4FMB - chains A and B; structure by X-ray diffraction, 3.20 A resolution.

== Chain A ==
Molecule: Cysteine protease-like virA
Source organism: Shigella flexneri
Notes: EC 3.4.22.-
Reference sequence: Q7BU69 (VIRA_SHIFL); residues 45-400 here = UniProt positions 45-400
Chain sequence (361 residues; row label = number of the first residue in the row):
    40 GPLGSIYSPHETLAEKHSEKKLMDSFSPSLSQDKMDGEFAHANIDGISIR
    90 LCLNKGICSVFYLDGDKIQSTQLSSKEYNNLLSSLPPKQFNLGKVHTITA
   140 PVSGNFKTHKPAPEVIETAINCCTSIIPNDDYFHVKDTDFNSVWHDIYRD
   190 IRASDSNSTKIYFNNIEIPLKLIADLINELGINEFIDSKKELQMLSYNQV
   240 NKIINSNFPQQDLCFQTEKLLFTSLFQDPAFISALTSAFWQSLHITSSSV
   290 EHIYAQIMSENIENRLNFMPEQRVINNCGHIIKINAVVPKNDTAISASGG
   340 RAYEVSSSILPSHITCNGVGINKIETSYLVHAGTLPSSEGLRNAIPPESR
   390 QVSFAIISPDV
Not modelled in the structure: 328-337
Differences from the reference sequence: expression tag (40-44)
Residues lining bound ligands: GDP (guanosine-5'-diphosphate): His184, Arg188, Arg191, Glu223
UniProt features mapped onto this chain:
  - natural variant: His56 (H56Y: In plasmid pINV_F6_M1382), His173 (H173P: In plasmid pINV_F6_M1382), Val239 (V239L: In plasmid pINV_F6_M1382)
Reported in the primary citation:
  - catalytic residues: Arg188, Gln280
  - binding site for GDP: Arg188
  - binding site for aluminium fluoride: Arg188, Gln280
  - mutagenesis - D185A, R188K, R188K/Q280A, Q280A: abolished growth
  - mutagenesis - R188K/Q280A: abolished localization to Rab1
  - mutagenesis - R188K, Q280A: abolished catalytic activity with Ras-related protein Rab-1A (chain B)

== Chain B ==
Molecule: Ras-related protein Rab-1A
Source organism: Homo sapiens
Reference sequence: P62820 (RAB1A_HUMAN); residue numbers follow UniProt; this construct covers 6-176
Chain sequence (171 residues; each row starts with the number of its first residue):
     6 PEYDALFKLLLIGDSGVGKSCLLLRFADDTYTESYISTIGVDFKIRTIEL
    56 DGKTIKLQIWDTAGQERFRTITSSYYRGAHGIIVVYDVTDQESFNNVKQW
   106 LQEIDRYASENVNKLLVGNKCDLTTKKVVDYTTAKEFADSLGIPFLETSA
   156 KNATNVEQSFMTMAAEIKKRM
Bound ions: Mg2+: Ser25, Thr43 (together with GDP)
Residues lining bound ligands:
  - aluminium fluoride (AF3): Asp19, Ser20, Gly21, Lys24, Ser42, Thr43, Thr67, Ala68, Gly69
  - GDP (guanosine-5'-diphosphate): Asp19, Ser20, Gly21, Val22, Gly23, Lys24, Ser25, Cys26, Tyr36, Thr37, Glu38, Asp66, Asn124, Lys125, Asp127, Leu128, Ser154, Ala155, Lys156
UniProt features mapped onto this chain:
  - motif: Asp34 to Phe48 (Switch 1), Asp66 to Gly83 (Switch 2)
  - binding site (GTP): Ser20, Gly21, Gly23, Lys24, Ser25, Cys26, Glu38, Thr43, Gly69, Asn124, Lys125, Asp127, Ala155, Lys156
  - binding site (Mg(2+)): Ser25, Thr43, Asp66
  - modified residue: Ser79 (Microbial infection: O-(2-cholinephosphoryl)serine)
  - glycosylation ((Microbial infection) N-beta-linked (GlcNAc) arginine): Arg72, Arg74, Arg82, Arg111
  - cross-link (Glycyl lysine isopeptide (Lys-Gly)): Lys49 (interchain with G-Cter in ubiquitin), Lys61 (interchain with G-Cter in ubiquitin)
  - mutagenesis: Lys49 (K49R: Promotes TLRs trafficking and TLRs-mediated signaling; when associated with A-61), Lys61 (K61R: Promotes TLRs trafficking and TLRs-mediated signaling; when associated with A-49), Arg72 to Arg74 (Abolished arginine GlcNAcylation; when associated with A-82 and A-111), Arg74 (R74A: Abolished arginine GlcNAcylation; when associated with A-82 and A-111), Arg82 (R82A: Abolished arginine GlcNAcylation; when associated with A-74 and A-111. Abolished arginine GlcNAcylation; when associated with 72-A--A-74 and A-111), Arg111 (R111A: Abolished arginine GlcNAcylation; when associated with A-74 and A-82. Abolished arginine GlcNAcylation; when associated with 72-A--A-74 and A-82), Asn124 (N124I: Dominant negative mutant. Strongly reduces the levels of CASR present at the cell-surface)
Reported in the primary citation:
  - mutagenesis - Q70L: increased binding to Cysteine protease-like virA (chain A)
  - mutagenesis - S25N: decreased binding to Cysteine protease-like virA (chain A)

== How chain A and chain B interact ==
Residue-residue contacts (59; chain A residue first):
  Phe172(A) with Arg72(B)
  His173(A) with Arg72(B), hydrogen bond (backbone-side chain)
  Lys175(A) with Arg72(B)
  Thr177(A) with Gln70(B), hydrogen bond (backbone-side chain); Glu71(B)
  Asp178(A) with Arg72(B), salt bridge
  Asn180(A) with Gln70(B), hydrogen bond; Glu71(B)
  Ser181(A) with Ser20(B)
  His184(A) with Gly21(B)
  Arg188(A) with Ile41(B); Ser42(B)
  Asp189(A) with Ile41(B)
  Arg191(A) with Glu38(B)
  Ala192(A) with Glu38(B); Ser39(B)
  Ser195(A) with Ser39(B)
  Asn196(A) with Ile41(B)
  Phe224(A) with Leu128(B), hydrophobic
  Lys228(A) with Glu97(B), salt bridge
  Trp279(A) with Gln70(B); Arg72(B)
  Gln280(A) with Ser20(B); Gln70(B), hydrogen bond (side chain-backbone); Phe73(B)
  Ser281(A) with Gln70(B); Arg72(B); Phe73(B)
  His283(A) with Ile44(B); Phe73(B)
  Glu290(A) with Thr75(B), hydrogen bond
  Tyr293(A) with Ile44(B); Gly45(B); Phe73(B), hydrophobic; Ile76(B), hydrophobic
  Met297(A) with Gly45(B); Val46(B); Ile76(B), hydrophobic
  Ile301(A) with Trp65(B), hydrophobic; Tyr80(B)
  Arg304(A) with Asp47(B), salt bridge; Phe48(B), hydrogen bond (side chain-backbone)
  Leu305(A) with Phe48(B), hydrophobic; Gln63(B)
  Pro309(A) with Ile50(B)
  Glu310(A) with Ile50(B); Lys61(B)
  Arg312(A) with Asp33(B); Tyr40(B), hydrogen bond; Lys49(B)
  Val313(A) with Asp47(B)
  Asn315(A) with Ser42(B); Thr43(B); Ile44(B), hydrogen bond (side chain-backbone); Val46(B), hydrogen bond (side chain-backbone); Asp47(B)
  Asn316(A) with Ile41(B); Ile44(B)
  Gly318(A) with Ile41(B)
Other interface residues (no listed pair), chain A (41 interface residues in all): Val174, Asp185, Ile284, Ala294, Met308, Ile314, Ile348, Pro386
Other interface residues (no listed pair), chain B (30 interface residues in all): Gly69, Lys131
From the paper, about this interface:
  - specific contacts: Thr177(A)-Gln70(B) (hydrogen bond), Asn180(A)-Gln70(B) (hydrogen bond)

== Summary ==
Chain A and chain B form an interface of 41 and 30 residues respectively; the contacts include 9 hydrogen
bonds and 3 salt bridges. Among the polar pairs are Asp178(A)-Arg72(B), Lys228(A)-Glu97(B) and
Arg304(A)-Asp47(B). The authors report hydrogen bonds between Thr177(A) and Gln70(B) and Asn180(A) and
Gln70(B). The paper reports catalytic residues Arg188(A) and Gln280(A); D185A, R188K and R188K/Q280A of chain
A, among others, abolish growth; 6 substitutions were tested in all.
Here chain A is Cysteine protease-like virA (Shigella flexneri) and chain B is Ras-related protein Rab-1A
(Homo sapiens). Entry 4FMB (VirA-Rab1 complex structure) was determined by X-ray diffraction together with
4FMA, 4FMD and 4FME from the same study.
